Entry 5B1M (X-ray diffraction, 2.34 A resolution); this record covers chains A and I of the 10 polymer chains in the assembly.

[Chain A]
Protein: Histone H3.1
Source organism: Mus musculus
UniProt: P68433 (H31_MOUSE); residues 0-135 here correspond to UniProt positions 1-136 (UniProt number = residue number + 1)
Chain sequence (139 residues; row label = number of the first residue in the row; numbers below 1 keep their minus sign (Gly-3 is residue -3)):
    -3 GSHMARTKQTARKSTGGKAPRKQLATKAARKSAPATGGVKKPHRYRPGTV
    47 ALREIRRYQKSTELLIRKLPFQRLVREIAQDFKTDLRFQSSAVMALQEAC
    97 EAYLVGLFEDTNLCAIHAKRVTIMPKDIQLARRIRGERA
Unresolved in the structure: -3 to 37, 135
Sequence notes: expression tag (-3 to -1)
Swiss-Prot annotation at these positions:
  - modified residue: Arg2 (Asymmetric dimethylarginine), Thr3 (Phosphothreonine), Lys4 (Allysine), Gln5 (5-glutamyl dopamine), Thr6 (Phosphothreonine), Arg8 (Citrulline), Lys9 (N6,N6,N6-trimethyllysine), Ser10 (ADP-ribosylserine), Thr11 (Phosphothreonine), Lys14 (N6-(2-hydroxyisobutyryl)lysine), Arg17 (Asymmetric dimethylarginine), Lys18 (N6-(2-hydroxyisobutyryl)lysine), Lys23 (N6-(2-hydroxyisobutyryl)lysine), Arg26 (Citrulline), Lys27 (N6,N6,N6-trimethyllysine), Ser28 (ADP-ribosylserine), Lys36 (N6,N6,N6-trimethyllysine), Lys37 (N6-butyryllysine), Tyr41 (Phosphotyrosine), Lys56 (N6,N6,N6-trimethyllysine) and 11 more in UniProt
  - lipidation: Lys18 (N6-decanoyllysine)
What the authors report for this chain:
  - binding site for the 146-nt DNA strand (chain I): Arg42

[Chain I]
Molecule: 146-nt DNA strand
Source organism: Homo sapiens
Sequence (146 nucleotides; each row starts with the number of its first residue):
     1 ATCAATATCCACCTGCAGATTCTACCAAAAGTGTATTTGGAAACTGCTCC
    51 ATCAAAAGGCATGTTCAGCTGAATTCAGCTGAACATGCCTTTTGATGGAG
   101 CAGTTTCCAAATACACTTTTGGTAGAATCTGCAGGTGGATATTGAT

[How chain A and chain I interact]
Contacting residue pairs - 27 pairs, chain A then chain I:
  Arg40(A) - DT65(I)  base contact
  Arg40(A) - DT143(I)  sugar contact
  Tyr41(A) - DT142(I)  phosphate contact
  Tyr41(A) - DT143(I)  phosphate contact
  Arg42(A) - DG68(I)  salt bridge to the phosphate
  Arg42(A) - DT143(I)  hydrogen bond to the phosphate
  Arg42(A) - DG144(I)  salt bridge to the phosphate
  Pro43(A) - DA67(I)  phosphate contact
  Pro43(A) - DG68(I)  phosphate contact
  Thr45(A) - DT142(I)  phosphate contact
  Thr45(A) - DT143(I)  hydrogen bond to the phosphate
  Arg63(A) - DG59(I)  sugar contact
  Arg63(A) - DC60(I)  phosphate contact
  Arg72(A) - DC50(I)  salt bridge to the phosphate
  Arg83(A) - DC49(I)  phosphate contact
  Arg83(A) - DC50(I)  phosphate contact
  Phe84(A) - DC49(I)  sugar contact
  Phe84(A) - DC50(I)  hydrogen bond to the phosphate
  Gln85(A) - DC49(I)  hydrogen bond to the phosphate
  Arg116(A) - DT70(I)  phosphate contact
  Arg116(A) - DG71(I)  phosphate contact
  Val117(A) - DC69(I)  phosphate contact
  Val117(A) - DT70(I)  hydrogen bond to the phosphate
  Thr118(A) - DC69(I)  phosphate contact
  Thr118(A) - DT70(I)  hydrogen bond to the phosphate
  Met120(A) - DT70(I)  phosphate contact
  Met120(A) - DG71(I)  phosphate contact
Interface residues without a listed pair, chain A (20 interface residues in all): His39, Asp81, Leu82, Ser86, Lys115, Lys122
Interface residues without a listed pair, chain I (14 interface residues in all): DA51

[Summary]
Chain A and chain I form an interface of 20 and 14 residues respectively, with 6 hydrogen bonds and 3 salt
bridges. Polar contacts include Arg42(A)-DT143(I), Thr45(A)-DT143(I) and Phe84(A)-DC50(I). The paper reports a
binding site for the 146-nt DNA strand (chain I) at Arg42(A).
Chain A is Histone H3.1 (Mus musculus) and chain I is a 146-nt DNA strand (Homo sapiens); the structure, The
mouse nucleosome structure containing H3.1, was determined by X-ray diffraction, deposited together with 5B1L.
